Entry 1MDM (X-ray diffraction, 2.80 A resolution); this record covers chains C and A of the 4 polymer chains in the assembly.

Chain C:
Molecule: Pax5/ets binding site on the mb-1 promoter
Sequence (26 nucleotides; each row starts with the number of its first residue):
     1 TTGCCGGAGA TGGGCTCCAG TGGCCT

Chain A:
Name: Paired box protein pax-5
Organism: Homo sapiens
Notes: fragment: paired dna-binding domain, residues 1-149
UniProt: Q02548 (PAX5_HUMAN); residue numbers follow UniProt; this construct covers 1-149
Amino-acid sequence (149 residues; numbered 1 to 149; the number before each row is that of its first residue):
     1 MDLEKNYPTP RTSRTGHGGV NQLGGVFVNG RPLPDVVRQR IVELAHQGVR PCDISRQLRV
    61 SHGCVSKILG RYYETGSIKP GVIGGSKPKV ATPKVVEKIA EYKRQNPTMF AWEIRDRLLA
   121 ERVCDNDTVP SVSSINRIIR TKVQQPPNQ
Not modelled in the structure: 1-18, 143-149
Swiss-Prot annotation at these positions:
  - DNA-binding region: Gly16 to Lys142 (Paired)

Interface between chain C and chain A:
Residue-residue contacts (39):
  DG7(C) - Arg50(A)  sugar contact
  DG7(C) - Cys52(A)  hydrogen bond to the phosphate
  DG7(C) - Arg56(A)  salt bridge to the phosphate
  DA8(C) - Pro51(A)  phosphate contact
  DA8(C) - Cys52(A)  hydrogen bond to the phosphate
  DA8(C) - His62(A)  hydrogen bond to the base
  DG9(C) - His62(A)  hydrogen bond to the base
  DG9(C) - Ser66(A)  hydrogen bond to the phosphate
  DA10(C) - Gly63(A)  base contact
  DG14(C) - Asn29(A)  hydrogen bond to the base
  DG14(C) - Gly30(A)  base contact
  DC15(C) - Asn29(A)  hydrogen bond to the sugar
  DC15(C) - Gly30(A)  base contact
  DT16(C) - Asn29(A)  sugar contact
  DT16(C) - Gly30(A)  sugar contact
  DT16(C) - Ile83(A)  base contact
  DC17(C) - Ile83(A)  sugar contact
  DC17(C) - Gly84(A)  base contact
  DC18(C) - Ile83(A)  sugar contact
  DC18(C) - Gly84(A)  sugar contact
  DC18(C) - Gly85(A)  hydrogen bond to the sugar
  DA19(C) - Gly85(A)  sugar contact
  DA19(C) - Ser86(A)  hydrogen bond to the base
  DG20(C) - Ser86(A)  hydrogen bond to the sugar
  DG20(C) - Lys87(A)  sugar contact
  DG20(C) - Pro88(A)  phosphate contact
  DG20(C) - Lys89(A)  phosphate contact
  DT21(C) - Pro88(A)  phosphate contact
  DT21(C) - Lys89(A)  hydrogen bond to the phosphate
  DT21(C) - Val90(A)  hydrogen bond to the phosphate
  DT21(C) - Ala91(A)  hydrogen bond to the phosphate
  DT21(C) - Ser134(A)  sugar contact
  DT21(C) - Arg137(A)  salt bridge to the phosphate
  DG22(C) - Val90(A)  phosphate contact
  DG22(C) - Ser131(A)  hydrogen bond to the phosphate
  DG22(C) - Ser133(A)  base contact
  DG22(C) - Ser134(A)  hydrogen bond to the phosphate
  DG23(C) - Ser133(A)  hydrogen bond to the base
  DC24(C) - Ser133(A)  hydrogen bond to the base
Other interface residues (no listed pair), chain A (24 interface residues in all): Arg31, Pro130

Overview:
15 residues of chain C and 24 residues of chain A are in contact, with 17 hydrogen bonds and 2 salt bridges.
Polar pairs include DA8(C)-His62(A), DG9(C)-His62(A) and DG14(C)-Asn29(A). Curated annotation (UniProt) lists
a DNA-binding region on chain A.
Here chain C is Pax5/ets binding site on the mb-1 promoter and chain A is Paired box protein pax-5 (Homo
sapiens). Entry 1MDM (Inhibited fragment of ets-1 and paired domain of PAX5 bound to DNA) was determined by
X-ray diffraction (same publication as 1MD0).
